PDB entry 9IB5 | X-ray diffraction, 1.01 A resolution | chain A

Chain A:
Protein: GTPase KRas
Source organism: Homo sapiens
Notes: EC 3.6.5.2
UniProtKB: P01116 (RASK_HUMAN); residues 1-164 here = UniProt positions 1-164
Sequence (170 residues; row label = number of the first residue in the row; numbering starts at 0):
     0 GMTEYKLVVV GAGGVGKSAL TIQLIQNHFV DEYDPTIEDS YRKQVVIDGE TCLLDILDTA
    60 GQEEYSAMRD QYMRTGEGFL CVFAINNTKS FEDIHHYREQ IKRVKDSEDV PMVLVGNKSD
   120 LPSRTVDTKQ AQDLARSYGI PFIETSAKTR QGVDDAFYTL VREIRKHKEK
Not modelled in the structure: 168-169
Sequence notes: expression tag (0, 165-169); engineered mutation Ser118 (Cys in P01116), Gly151 (Arg in P01116), Asp153 (Glu in P01116)
Curated features (UniProtKB/Swiss-Prot):
  - motif: Tyr32 to Tyr40 (Effector region)
  - binding site (GTP): Gly10 to Ala18, Val29 to Thr35, Ala59, Gly60, Asn116, Lys117, Asp119
  - modified residue: Met1 (N-acetylmethionine), Thr2 (N-acetylthreonine), Lys104 (N6-acetyllysine)
  - glycosylation: Thr35 (Microbial infection: O-linked (Glc) threonine)
  - natural variant: Lys5 (K5E: In NS3; K5N: In GASC), Gly10 (G10GG: In AML), Gly12 (G12A: In colorectal cancer samples; G12C: In lung carcinoma; G12D: In GASC, JMML and SFM; G12R: In lung cancer and bladder cancer; G12S: In GASC and JMML; G12V: In GASC), Gly13 (G13D: In GASC, JMML and OES; G13R: In pylocytic astrocytoma), Val14 (V14I: In NS3), Leu19 (L19F: In OES), Gln22 (Q22E: In CFC2; Q22R: In NS3), Pro34 (P34L: In NS3; P34Q: In NS3; P34R: In CFC2), Ile36 (I36M: In NS3), Thr58 (T58I: In NS3), Ala59 (A59T: In GASC), Gly60 (G60R: In CFC2; G60S: In NS3), 5 further natural variant entries in UniProt
  - mutagenesis: Asp38 (D38A: Decreased interaction with MAPKAP1/SIN1), Tyr40 (Y40A: Decreased interaction with MAPKAP1/SIN1), Gln61 (Q61L: Promotes GTP binding)
Bound ions: Mg2+: Ser17 (together with GDP)
Ligand contacts:
  - GDP (guanosine-5'-diphosphate): Ala11, Gly12, Gly13, Val14, Gly15, Lys16, Ser17, Ala18, Phe28, Val29, Asp30, Glu31, Tyr32, Asn116, Lys117, Asp119, Leu120, Ser145, Ala146, Lys147
  - GDP-KRAS (VU6; (7S)-2'-azanyl-3-[2-[(2S)-2-methylpiperazin-1-yl]pyrimidin-4-yl]spiro[5,6-dihydro-4H-1,2-benzoxazole-7,4'-6,7-dihydro-5H-1-benzothiophene]-3'-carbonitrile): Val9, Thr58, Gly60, Gln61, Glu62, Glu63, Tyr64, Arg68, Asp69, Met72, Phe78, Asp92, His95, Tyr96, Gln99, Ile100, Arg102, Val103

Overview:
Bound to chain A: GDP and GDP-KRAS. From UniProt: 21 GTP-binding residues and 3 mutagenesis sites.
Chain A is GTPase KRas (Homo sapiens); the structure, Structure of 18 (BI-2493) in complex with GDP-KRAS, was
determined by X-ray diffraction (same publication as 9IAP, 9IAW, 9IAY and 9IB4).
